5Y34 - chains B and D of the 4 polymer chains in the assembly; structure by X-ray diffraction, 1.32 A resolution.

# Chain B (and D)
Protein: Membrane-bound hydrogenase small subunit
Organism: Hydrogenovibrio marinus
Notes: chain D of this document is another copy of the same molecule, construct and numbering; everything in this record applies to it too
UniProt: F2Z6J5 (F2Z6J5_HYDMR); residues 1-283 here correspond to UniProt positions 41-323 (UniProt number = residue number + 40)
Chain sequence (283 residues; row label = number of the first residue in the row):
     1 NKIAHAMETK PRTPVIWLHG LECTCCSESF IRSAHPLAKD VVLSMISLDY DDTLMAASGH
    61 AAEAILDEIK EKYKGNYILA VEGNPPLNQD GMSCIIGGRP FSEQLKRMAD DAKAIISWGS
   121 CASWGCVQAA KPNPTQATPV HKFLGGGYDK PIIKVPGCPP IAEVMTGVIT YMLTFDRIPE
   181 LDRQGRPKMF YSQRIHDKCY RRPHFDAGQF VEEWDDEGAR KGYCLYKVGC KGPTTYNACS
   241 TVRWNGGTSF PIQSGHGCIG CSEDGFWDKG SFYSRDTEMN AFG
Unresolved in the structure: 1-10 (chain D: 1-10, 278-283)
Ion coordination: fe4-s3 cluster Fe: C23, C25, C26, C121, C126, C158; 4Fe-4S cluster Fe: H196, C199, C224, C230; 3Fe-4S cluster Fe: C239, C258, C261
Ligand contacts:
  - 3Fe-4S cluster (F3S): I195, T235, N237, C239, W244, F250, P251, C258, I259, G260, C261, S262
  - fe4-s3 cluster (SF3): E22, C23, T24, C25, C26, S27, E82, G119, S120, C121, C126, G157, C158, P159
  - 4Fe-4S cluster (SF4): I195, H196, C199, R201, R202, F205, C224, L225, Y226, C230, G232, P233, I252

# Chain B / chain D interface
Contacting residue pairs (29):
  H196(B) with P203(D)
  D197(B) with P203(D); H204(D)
  K198(B) with Y200(D); P203(D); H204(D), hydrogen bond; K221(D), hydrogen bond (side chain-backbone); G222(D), hydrogen bond (side chain-backbone)
  C199(B) with Y200(D); P203(D)
  Y200(B) with K198(D); C199(D); Y200(D), hydrophobic
  R202(B) with P203(D); D206(D), salt bridge
  P203(B) with H196(D); D197(D); K198(D); C199(D); R202(D)
  H204(B) with D197(D); K198(D), hydrogen bond
  D206(B) with R202(D), salt bridge; D206(D)
  K221(B) with K198(D), hydrogen bond (backbone-side chain)
  G222(B) with K198(D), hydrogen bond (backbone-side chain)
  R243(B) with R243(D); G247(D), hydrogen bond (side chain-backbone)
  G247(B) with R243(D), hydrogen bond (backbone-side chain)
Also at the interface, not in a pair above, chain B (15 interface residues in all): R201, S240
Also at the interface, not in a pair above, chain D (16 interface residues in all): R201, S240, T241

# Overview
15 residues of chain B face 16 of chain D across their interface, with 8 hydrogen bonds and 2 salt bridges.
Polar contacts include R202(B)-D206(D), K198(B)-H204(D) and K198(B)-K221(D). Bound to chain B: fe4-s3 cluster,
3Fe-4S cluster and 4Fe-4S cluster.
Both chains are Membrane-bound hydrogenase small subunit (Hydrogenovibrio marinus). Entry 5Y34 (Membrane-bound
respiratory [NiFe]-hydrogenase from Hydrogenovibrio marinus in a ferricyanide-oxidized condition) was
determined by X-ray diffraction (same publication as 3AYX and 3AYZ).
